Entry 1TRD (X-ray diffraction, 2.50 A resolution); this record covers chain A.

[Chain A]
Protein: Triosephosphate isomerase
Organism: Trypanosoma brucei brucei
Notes: EC 5.3.1.1
UniProt: P04789 (TPIS_TRYBB); residues 1-250 here = UniProt positions 1-250
Chain sequence (250 residues; each row starts with the number of its first residue):
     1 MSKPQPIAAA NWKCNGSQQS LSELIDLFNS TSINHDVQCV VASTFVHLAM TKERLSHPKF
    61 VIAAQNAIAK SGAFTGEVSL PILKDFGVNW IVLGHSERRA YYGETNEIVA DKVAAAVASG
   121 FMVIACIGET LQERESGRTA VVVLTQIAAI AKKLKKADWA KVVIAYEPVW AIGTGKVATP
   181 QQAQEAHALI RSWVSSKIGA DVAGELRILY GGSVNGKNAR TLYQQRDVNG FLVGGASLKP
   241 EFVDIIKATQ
Disordered / not traced: 1
UniProt features mapped onto this chain:
  - active site: His95 (Electrophile), Glu167 (Proton acceptor)
  - binding site (substrate): Asn11, Lys13

[Overview]
UniProt lists active-site residues His95 and Glu167 and substrate-binding residues Asn11 and Lys13.
Chain A is Triosephosphate isomerase (Trypanosoma brucei brucei); the structure, The influence of crystal
packing on crystallographic binding studies: A new crystal form of trypanosomal tim, was determined by X-ray
diffraction (same publication as 1TPD and 2V5L).
